6A3C - chains A and B of the 4 polymer chains in the assembly; structure by X-ray diffraction, 2.35 A resolution.

== Chain A ==
Molecule: GTP-binding nuclear protein Ran
Organism: Homo sapiens
UniProt: P62826 (RAN_HUMAN); residues 1-216 here = UniProt positions 1-216
Chain sequence (235 residues; numbered -18 to 216; the number before each row is that of its first residue; numbers below 1 keep their minus sign (Gly-18 is residue -18)):
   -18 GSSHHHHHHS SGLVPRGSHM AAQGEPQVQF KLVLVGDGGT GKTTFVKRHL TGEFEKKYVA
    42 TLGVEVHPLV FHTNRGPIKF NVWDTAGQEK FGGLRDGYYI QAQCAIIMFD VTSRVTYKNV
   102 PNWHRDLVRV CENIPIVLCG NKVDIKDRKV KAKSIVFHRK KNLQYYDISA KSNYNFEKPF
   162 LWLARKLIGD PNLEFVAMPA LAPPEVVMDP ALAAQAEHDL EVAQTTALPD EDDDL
Not modelled in the structure: -18 to 6
Sequence notes: expression tag (-18 to 0); engineered mutation Ala197 (Tyr in P62826)
Bound ions: Mg2+: Thr24, Thr42 (together with GTP)
Small-molecule neighbours: GTP (guanosine-5'-triphosphate): Gly17, Asp18, Gly19, Gly20, Thr21, Gly22, Lys23, Thr24, Thr25, Phe35, Glu36, Lys37, Lys38, Tyr39, Val40, Ala41, Thr42, Thr66, Ala67, Gly68, Gln69, Asn122, Lys123, Asp125, Ile126, Ser150, Ala151, Lys152
UniProt features mapped onto this chain:
  - region: Lys37 to Val45 (Switch-I), Gly68 to Gln84 (Switch-II), Asp211 to Leu216 (Interaction with RANBP1)
  - binding site (GTP): Asp18 to Thr25, Glu36 to Thr42, Gly68, Asn122 to Asp125, Ser150 to Lys152
  - site: Gln69 (Essential for GTP hydrolysis)
  - modified residue: Ala2 (N-acetylalanine), Thr24 (Phosphothreonine), Lys37 (N6-acetyllysine), Lys60 (N6-acetyllysine), Lys71 (N6-acetyllysine), Lys99 (N6-acetyllysine), Lys134 (N6-acetyllysine), Lys159 (N6-acetyllysine)
  - cross-link (Glycyl lysine isopeptide (Lys-Gly)): Lys71 (interchain with G-Cter in SUMO2), Lys152 (interchain with G-Cter in SUMO2)

== Chain B ==
Molecule: Ran-specific GTPase-activating protein 1
Organism: Saccharomyces cerevisiae
Notes: fragment: Ran Binding Domain
UniProt: P41920 (YRB1_YEAST); residues 62-201 here = UniProt positions 62-201
Chain sequence (143 residues; numbered 59 to 201; the number before each row is that of its first residue):
    59 GGSDIHFEPV VHLEKVDVKT MEEDEEVLYK VRAKLFRFDA DAKEWKERGT GDCKFLKNKK
   119 TNKVRILMRR DKTLKICANH IIAPEYTLKP NVGSDRSWVY ACTADIAEGE AEAFTFAIRF
   179 GSKENADKFK EEFEKAQEIN KKA
Not modelled in the structure: 59-63, 69-77, 201
Sequence notes: expression tag (59-61)

== How chain A and chain B interact ==
Residue-residue contacts (88; chain A residue first):
  Arg29(A) with Glu105(B), salt bridge
  Thr32(A) with Arg95(B); Glu105(B); Arg106(B); Arg128(B), hydrogen bond (backbone-side chain)
  Gly33(A) with Glu105(B); Arg106(B); Arg128(B)
  Glu34(A) with Arg95(B), salt bridge; Lys104(B), salt bridge; Glu105(B), hydrogen bond (backbone-backbone)
  Leu50(A) with Lys133(B)
  Val51(A) with Lys133(B), hydrogen bond (backbone-side chain)
  Phe52(A) with Lys133(B)
  Phe157(A) with Thr131(B)
  Glu158(A) with Lys130(B)
  Ala178(A) with Thr78(B); Arg127(B)
  Met179(A) with Arg127(B), hydrogen bond (backbone-side chain); Lys133(B); Ile134(B)
  Pro180(A) with Thr78(B); Met79(B), hydrophobic; Ile134(B)
  Ala181(A) with Thr78(B), hydrogen bond (backbone-backbone); Met79(B); Arg123(B), hydrogen bond (backbone-side chain); Leu125(B), hydrophobic; Arg127(B); Ile134(B), hydrophobic; Asn137(B)
  Leu182(A) with Arg123(B), hydrogen bond (backbone-side chain); Asn137(B), hydrogen bond (backbone-side chain); Ile164(B)
  Ala183(A) with Ile164(B)
  Pro184(A) with Arg123(B); Asn137(B); His138(B); Ile139(B), hydrophobic; Ile164(B), hydrophobic
  Pro185(A) with Ile139(B); Ala162(B), hydrophobic; Ile164(B)
  Glu186(A) with Lys121(B), salt bridge
  Val187(A) with Thr161(B); Ala162(B), hydrophobic
  Asp200(A) with Thr173(B)
  Leu201(A) with Val157(B), hydrophobic
  Val203(A) with Phe96(B), hydrophobic; Lys101(B)
  Ala204(A) with Phe96(B), hydrophobic; Trp103(B), hydrogen bond (backbone-side chain); Asn149(B), hydrogen bond (backbone-side chain); Thr173(B)
  Gln205(A) with Lys147(B); Pro148(B); Asn149(B), hydrogen bond (backbone-side chain); Val150(B), hydrogen bond (backbone-backbone)
  Thr206(A) with Val150(B)
  Thr207(A) with Phe96(B); Lys101(B); Trp103(B), hydrogen bond (backbone-side chain); Asn149(B), hydrogen bond (backbone-side chain)
  Ala208(A) with Trp103(B); Asn149(B); Val150(B)
  Leu209(A) with Trp103(B), hydrophobic; Asn149(B), hydrogen bond (backbone-side chain); Ser155(B); Ala175(B), hydrophobic; Arg177(B)
  Pro210(A) with Phe94(B); Trp103(B); Arg177(B), hydrogen bond (backbone-side chain)
  Asp211(A) with Arg177(B), hydrogen bond (backbone-side chain)
  Glu212(A) with Gly151(B); Ser152(B), hydrogen bond; Arg154(B), salt bridge; Arg177(B), salt bridge
  Asp214(A) with Arg154(B), hydrogen bond (backbone-side chain)
  Asp215(A) with Arg154(B), hydrogen bond (backbone-side chain); Gly179(B)
  Leu216(A) with Arg90(B); Lys92(B), hydrogen bond (backbone-side chain); Thr108(B); Arg177(B), hydrogen bond (backbone-side chain); Phe178(B); Gly179(B)
Interface residues without a listed pair, chain A (39 interface residues in all): His30, Phe35, Phe176, Val177, Met189
Interface residues without a listed pair, chain B (50 interface residues in all): Ala91, Ala98, Gly107, Asp129, Leu132, Tyr158, Ala159, Ala169

== Summary ==
39 residues of chain A face 50 of chain B across their interface, with 22 hydrogen bonds and 6 salt bridges.
Polar pairs include Arg29(A)-Glu105(B), Glu34(A)-Arg95(B) and Glu34(A)-Lys104(B). Chain A binds GTP. Thr24(A)
and Thr42(A) coordinate Mg2+. UniProt lists 23 GTP-binding residues on chain A.
Chain A is GTP-binding nuclear protein Ran (Homo sapiens) and chain B is Ran-specific GTPase-activating
protein 1 (Saccharomyces cerevisiae); the structure, MVM NES mutant Nm12 in complex with CRM1-Ran-RanBP1, was
determined by X-ray diffraction together with 9VM1, 6A38, 6A3A, 6A3B and 6A3E from the same study.
